PDB entry 5M0R | electron microscopy, 8.20 A resolution (very low resolution: no residue pairs are listed; an interface is given only as per-side residue counts) | chains M and P of the 22 polymer chains in the assembly

[Chain M (and P)]
Name: integrase
From: Maedi visna virus (strain KV1772)
Notes: EC 3.4.23.-, 2.7.7.49, 3.1.26.13, 3.1.13.2, 3.6.1.23, 2.7.7.-, 3.1.-.-; chain P of this document is another copy of the same molecule, construct and numbering; everything in this record applies to it too
Reference sequence: P35956 (POL_VILVK); residues 1-281 here correspond to UniProt positions 821-1101 (UniProt number = residue number + 820)
Sequence (281 residues; row label = number of the first residue in the row):
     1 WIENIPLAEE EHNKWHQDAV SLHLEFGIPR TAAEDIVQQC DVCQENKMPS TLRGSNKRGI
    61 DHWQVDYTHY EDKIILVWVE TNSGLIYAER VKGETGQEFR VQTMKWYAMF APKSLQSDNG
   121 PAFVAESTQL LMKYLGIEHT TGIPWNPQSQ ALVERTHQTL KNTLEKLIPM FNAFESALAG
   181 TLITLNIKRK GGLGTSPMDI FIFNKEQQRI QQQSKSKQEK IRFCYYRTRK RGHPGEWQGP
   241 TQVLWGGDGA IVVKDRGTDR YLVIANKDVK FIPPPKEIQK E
Unresolved in the structure: 45-59, 273-281 (chain P: 1-59, 277-281)

[Chain M / chain P interface]
At this resolution (8 A) residue pairs are not listed: 30 residues of chain M and 31 of chain P lie at the interface.

[Overview]
30 residues of chain M and 31 residues of chain P are in contact.
Both chains are integrase (Maedi visna virus (strain KV1772)). Entry 5M0R (Cryo-EM reconstruction of the
maedi-visna virus (MVV) strand transfer complex) was determined by electron microscopy, deposited together
with 7ZPP and 5T3A.
